Entry 7PWX (X-ray diffraction, 2.75 A resolution); this record covers chains III and JJJ of the 6 polymer chains in the assembly.

Chain III (and JJJ):
Molecule: Deoxyuridine 5'-triphosphate nucleotidohydrolase
From: Mycobacterium tuberculosis H37Rv
Notes: EC 3.6.1.23; chain JJJ of this document is another copy of the same molecule, construct and numbering; everything in this record applies to it too
UniProt: P9WNS5 (DUT_MYCTU); residue numbers follow UniProt; this construct covers 1-136
Sequence (136 residues; row label = number of the first residue in the row):
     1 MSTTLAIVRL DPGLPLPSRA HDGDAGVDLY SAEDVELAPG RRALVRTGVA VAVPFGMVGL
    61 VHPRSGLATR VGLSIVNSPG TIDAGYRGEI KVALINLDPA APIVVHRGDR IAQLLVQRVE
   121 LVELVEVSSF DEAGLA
Unresolved in the structure: 1, 133-136 (chain JJJ: 132-136)
Swiss-Prot annotation at these positions:
  - binding site (substrate): Arg-64 to Gly-66, Asn-77, Thr-81 to Asp-83, Lys-91

Chain III / chain JJJ interface:
Contacting residue pairs (68; chain III residue first):
  Gly-40(III) with Leu-97(JJJ); Pro-99(JJJ)
  Arg-41(III) with Pro-99(JJJ)
  Arg-42(III) with Ala-68(JJJ); Thr-69(JJJ), hydrogen bond (side chain-backbone); Arg-70(JJJ), hydrogen bond (side chain-backbone); Val-71(JJJ); Gly-72(JJJ); Asp-98(JJJ), salt bridge
  Leu-44(III) with Thr-69(JJJ)
  Phe-55(III) with Asp-22(JJJ); Gly-23(JJJ)
  Val-58(III) with Ala-25(JJJ), hydrophobic
  Val-76(III) with Ala-68(JJJ); Ser-74(JJJ), hydrogen bond (backbone-side chain)
  Asn-77(III) with Pro-63(JJJ); Ser-65(JJJ); Ala-68(JJJ)
  Ser-78(III) with Pro-63(JJJ); Ser-78(JJJ), hydrogen bond (backbone-side chain)
  Pro-79(III) with His-62(JJJ); Ser-78(JJJ)
  Thr-81(III) with Ala-25(JJJ); His-62(JJJ), hydrogen bond; Gln-113(JJJ), hydrogen bond
  Asp-83(III) with Asp-24(JJJ); Ala-25(JJJ), hydrogen bond (side chain-backbone)
  Ala-84(III) with Gly-23(JJJ)
  Ala-93(III) with Thr-69(JJJ)
  Ile-95(III) with Leu-97(JJJ), hydrophobic
  Gln-117(III) with Gln-117(JJJ), hydrogen bond
  Arg-118(III) with Gln-117(JJJ)
  Val-119(III) with Ala-25(JJJ); Val-116(JJJ)
  Glu-120(III) with Thr-3(JJJ), hydrogen bond; Met-57(JJJ); Val-116(JJJ), hydrogen bond (backbone-backbone); Arg-118(JJJ), salt bridge
  Leu-121(III) with Arg-19(JJJ); Asp-22(JJJ); Gly-23(JJJ); Asp-24(JJJ)
  Val-122(III) with Thr-3(JJJ); Leu-5(JJJ), hydrophobic; Arg-19(JJJ), hydrogen bond (backbone-side chain); Val-116(JJJ), hydrophobic
  Glu-123(III) with Ser-2(JJJ); Thr-3(JJJ), hydrogen bond (backbone-backbone); Thr-4(JJJ); Leu-5(JJJ), hydrogen bond (backbone-backbone)
  Leu-124(III) with Leu-5(JJJ); Pro-17(JJJ)
  Val-125(III) with Thr-4(JJJ); Leu-5(JJJ), hydrogen bond (backbone-backbone); Ala-6(JJJ); Ile-7(JJJ), hydrogen bond (backbone-backbone)
  Glu-126(III) with Ile-7(JJJ); Arg-9(JJJ), salt bridge
  Val-127(III) with Ile-7(JJJ), hydrogen bond (backbone-backbone); Val-8(JJJ), hydrophobic
  Ser-128(III) with Val-8(JJJ)
  Phe-130(III) with Val-8(JJJ), hydrophobic; Ala-50(JJJ), hydrophobic; Val-51(JJJ); Ala-52(JJJ), hydrophobic; Arg-87(JJJ)
  Glu-132(III) with Ala-52(JJJ); Arg-87(JJJ)
Other interface residues (no listed pair), chain III (31 interface residues in all): Leu-60, Ser-129
Other interface residues (no listed pair), chain JJJ (40 interface residues in all): Leu-16, Val-27, Pro-79, Leu-115

Summary:
31 residues of chain III and 40 residues of chain JJJ are in contact, with 16 hydrogen bonds and 3 salt
bridges. Among the polar pairs are Arg-42(III)/Asp-98(JJJ), Glu-120(III)/Arg-118(JJJ) and
Glu-126(III)/Arg-9(JJJ). Curated annotation (UniProt) lists 8 substrate-binding residues on chain III.
Both chains are Deoxyuridine 5'-triphosphate nucleotidohydrolase (Mycobacterium tuberculosis H37Rv). Entry
7PWX (dUTPase from M. tuberculosis in complex with Stl) was determined by X-ray diffraction, deposited
together with 7PWJ.
